PDB entry 5N5Z | electron microscopy, 7.70 A resolution (low resolution: residue-level contacts below are approximate; hydrogen-bond / salt-bridge calls are withheld) | chains P and R of the 18 polymer chains in the assembly

[Chain P]
Protein: RNA polymerase I-specific transcription initiation factor RRN6
From: Saccharomyces cerevisiae
Reference sequence: P32786 (RRN6_YEAST); residue numbers follow UniProt; this construct covers 1-894
Amino-acid sequence (894 residues; numbered 1 to 894; the number before each row is that of its first residue):
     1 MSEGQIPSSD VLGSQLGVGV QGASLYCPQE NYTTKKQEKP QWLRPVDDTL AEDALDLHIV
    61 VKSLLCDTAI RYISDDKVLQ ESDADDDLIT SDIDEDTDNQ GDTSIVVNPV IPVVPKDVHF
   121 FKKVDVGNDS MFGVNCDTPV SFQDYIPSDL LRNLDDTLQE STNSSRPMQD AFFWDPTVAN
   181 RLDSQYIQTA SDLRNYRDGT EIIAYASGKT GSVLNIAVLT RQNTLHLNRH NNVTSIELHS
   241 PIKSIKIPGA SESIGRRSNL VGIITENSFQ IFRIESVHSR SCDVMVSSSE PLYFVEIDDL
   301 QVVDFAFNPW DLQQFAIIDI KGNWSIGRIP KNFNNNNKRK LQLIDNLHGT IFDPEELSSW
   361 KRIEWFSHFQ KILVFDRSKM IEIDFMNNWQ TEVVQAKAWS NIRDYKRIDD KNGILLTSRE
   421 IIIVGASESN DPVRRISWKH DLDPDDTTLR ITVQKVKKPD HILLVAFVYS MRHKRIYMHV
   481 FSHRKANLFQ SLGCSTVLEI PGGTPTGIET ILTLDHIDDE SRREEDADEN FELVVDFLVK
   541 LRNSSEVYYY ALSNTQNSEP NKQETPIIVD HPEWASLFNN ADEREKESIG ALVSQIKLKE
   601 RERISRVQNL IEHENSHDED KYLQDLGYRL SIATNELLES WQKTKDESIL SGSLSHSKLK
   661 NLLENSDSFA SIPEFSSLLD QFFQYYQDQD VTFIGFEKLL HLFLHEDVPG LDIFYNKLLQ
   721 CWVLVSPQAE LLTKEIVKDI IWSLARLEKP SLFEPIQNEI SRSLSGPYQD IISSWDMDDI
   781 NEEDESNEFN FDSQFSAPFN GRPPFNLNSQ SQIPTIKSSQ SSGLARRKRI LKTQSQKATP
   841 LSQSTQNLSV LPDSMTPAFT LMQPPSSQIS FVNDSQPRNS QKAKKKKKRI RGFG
Unresolved in the structure: 1-19, 28-48, 69-183, 306-313, 336-341, 512-530, 559-566, 780-894

[Chain R]
Protein: RNA polymerase I-specific transcription initiation factor RRN11
From: Saccharomyces cerevisiae
Reference sequence: Q04712 (RRN11_YEAST); residues 1-507 here = UniProt positions 1-507
Amino-acid sequence (507 residues; row label = number of the first residue in the row):
     1 MFEVPITLTN RKFAQRRKLK YQYINYISRR FDRISKKSTT TDSLPTPENS AAENNDEEEG
    61 QNSEAGTYRR SVLQQKKRRR ERHWRSVVGE IYSTTESETD SQEEETEEGG EHDTGIDKED
   121 SDEERKFWKK YEKPEKSFEI WRTVSSQNKQ PINKQKMTYH NFKKIEKIPL RKMEIPLLHC
   181 TKENKLYFQS ISRGLEPLKT STSEVRNYRT RHIVTLTDLL HLNVSRHNWS LAYKIFATLI
   241 RIPGVQIKSL WGIGVEILDN LSNSSSGLDF LQWMCQIYSS KSRFVQNINY RSIVPPFQTG
   301 SRTHTAKFAI TYLWSSLINC QKSMEPSSNI IDKPFDTEND LLQELIDKIS EWVLTPPFME
   361 DAEVWFIYAS CHLLKADTLS RQFVNDNKNN DLIGLDRDIK INQVIKHIHY VRTFLKICLD
   421 KGGFAVPSRL IENQLKSFES RLYGEAQDIQ ERDVANVYDS IDNSSVENSF GDVYETNAEF
   481 LDTQLMDLSP EDNGLDEMHY SDEDSSE
Unresolved in the structure: 37-73, 88-136, 283-290, 325-344, 378-400, 441-507

[Chain P / chain R interface]
Residue-residue contacts (108; chain P residue first):
  Q21(P) with E139(R); W314(R)
  G22(P) with E139(R)
  S24(P) with I318(R)
  L25(P) with S137(R); E139(R); V426(R)
  C27(P) with Q434(R)
  T49(P) with L258(R); I318(R)
  L57(P) with H227(R)
  S184(P) with L198(R)
  Q185(P) with L186(R); Y187(R); S190(R); L195(R); E196(R); P197(R)
  Y186(P) with L195(R); E196(R); P197(R); L198(R)
  I187(P) with L195(R)
  Q188(P) with G194(R)
  E296(P) with T158(R); Y159(R)
  I297(P) with Y159(R)
  D298(P) with Y159(R)
  N323(P) with M157(R); T158(R)
  H348(P) with K154(R)
  G349(P) with N153(R); K154(R); Q155(R)
  T350(P) with N153(R); K154(R); Q155(R); K156(R)
  F352(P) with F31(R); M157(R); F162(R)
  P354(P) with I27(R); S28(R); F31(R)
  E355(P) with I24(R); S28(R); R85(R)
  E356(P) with I24(R)
  L357(P) with K20(R); Y23(R); I24(R); I191(R); G194(R)
  S358(P) with I191(R); G194(R); E196(R)
  S359(P) with R193(R); G194(R); L195(R)
  W360(P) with E196(R)
  R377(P) with K20(R)
  N388(P) with P151(R); I152(R)
  W389(P) with K149(R); P151(R); I152(R)
  Q390(P) with Q150(R); P151(R); I152(R); N153(R)
  T391(P) with K149(R)
  V394(P) with V144(R)
  K397(P) with R85(R)
  A398(P) with R82(R)
  W399(P) with R291(R); S292(R); V294(R)
  E420(P) with E3(R)
  D431(P) with S146(R)
  P432(P) with S146(R)
  R435(P) with T143(R)
  I436(P) with I140(R); W141(R); R142(R); T143(R)
  S437(P) with I140(R)
  W438(P) with W141(R); F297(R)
  D443(P) with F2(R); E3(R)
  D445(P) with S201(R)
  D446(P) with T200(R)
  T447(P) with E196(R); P197(R)
  R472(P) with L198(R); K199(R); T200(R); S203(R)
  H473(P) with M1(R)
  R475(P) with M1(R)
  Y477(P) with F2(R)
  N487(P) with F138(R)
  L488(P) with F138(R)
  F489(P) with F138(R)
  C494(P) with S225(R)
  T496(P) with M1(R); F2(R); S225(R)
Also at the interface, not in a pair above, chain P (69 interface residues in all): V20, Y26, L50, L55, G322, E382, I383, R403, R419, V433, R434, P444, S495
Also at the interface, not in a pair above, chain R (72 interface residues in all): S86, V87, S145, I165, S192, H221, D259, P295, S315, L317, N319, Q321, F366, L373, A425

[Summary]
The interface between chain P and chain R involves 69 residues on one side and 72 on the other.
Chain P is RNA polymerase I-specific transcription initiation factor RRN6 and chain R is RNA polymerase
I-specific transcription initiation factor RRN11, both from Saccharomyces cerevisiae; the structure, Cryo-EM
structure of RNA polymerase I in complex with Rrn3 and Core Factor (Orientation II), was determined by
electron microscopy, deposited together with 5O7X, 5N5Y, 5N60 and 5N61.
